Entry 1SUZ (X-ray diffraction, 1.80 A resolution); this record covers chains C and A of the 4 polymer chains in the assembly.

== Chain C ==
Molecule: 11-nt DNA strand
Sequence (11 nucleotides; row label = number of the first residue in the row):
     1 CAAGATATCT T
Disordered / not traced: 1
Bound ions: Mg2+: DA7 (shared with Asp74(A), Asp90(A) of chain A); Na+: DT8 (shared with Thr106(A) of chain A)

== Chain A ==
Name: Type II restriction enzyme EcoRV
Organism: Escherichia coli
Notes: EC 3.1.21.4
Reference sequence: P04390 (T2E5_ECOLI); residues 2-245 here correspond to UniProt positions 1-244 (UniProt number = residue number - 1)
Amino-acid sequence (244 residues; numbered 2 to 245; the number before each row is that of its first residue):
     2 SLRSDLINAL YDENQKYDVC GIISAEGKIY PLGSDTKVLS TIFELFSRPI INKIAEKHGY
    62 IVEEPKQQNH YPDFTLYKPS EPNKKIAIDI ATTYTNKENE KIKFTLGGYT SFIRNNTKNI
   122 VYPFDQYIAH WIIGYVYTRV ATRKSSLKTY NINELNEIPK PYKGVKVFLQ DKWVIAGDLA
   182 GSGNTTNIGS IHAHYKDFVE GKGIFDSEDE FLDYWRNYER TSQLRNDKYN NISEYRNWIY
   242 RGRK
Disordered / not traced: 144
Construct notes: engineered mutation Ala92 (Lys91 in P04390)
Bound ions: Mg2+: Asp74, Asp90 (shared with DA7(C) of chain C); Na+: Thr106 (shared with DT8(C) of chain C)

== How chain C and chain A interact ==
Residue-residue contacts (32; chain C residue first):
  DG4(C) with Asn70(A), base contact
  DA5(C) with Asn70(A), base contact; Thr111(A), hydrogen bond to the phosphate; Ser112(A), phosphate contact; Lys119(A), salt bridge to the phosphate; Asn120(A), sugar contact; Arg221(A), salt bridge to the phosphate
  DT6(C) with Asn70(A), sugar contact; Gly109(A), hydrogen bond to the phosphate; Ser112(A), phosphate contact; Thr186(A), base contact; Asn188(A), phosphate contact
  DA7(C) with Ser41(A), hydrogen bond to the phosphate; Glu45(A), sugar contact; Asp90(A), phosphate contact; Thr106(A), sugar contact; Thr186(A), base contact
  DT8(C) with Thr37(A), sugar contact; Ser41(A), hydrogen bond to the phosphate; Ala92(A), phosphate contact; Thr93(A), hydrogen bond to the phosphate; Thr106(A), base contact; Ser183(A), base contact; Thr186(A), hydrogen bond to the base; Asn188(A), base contact
  DC9(C) with Thr37(A), hydrogen bond to the phosphate; Thr93(A), phosphate contact; Thr94(A), hydrogen bond to the phosphate; Tyr95(A), phosphate contact; Gly182(A), hydrogen bond to the base; Ser183(A), base contact
  DT10(C) with Tyr95(A), hydrogen bond to the phosphate
Other interface residues (no listed pair), chain A (28 interface residues in all): His71, Tyr72, Asp74, Ile91, Lys104, Gly108, Phe113, Tyr138

== Summary ==
Chain C and chain A form an interface of 7 and 28 residues respectively, with 10 hydrogen bonds and 2 salt
bridges. Polar contacts include DT8(C)-Thr186(A), DC9(C)-Gly182(A) and DA5(C)-Thr111(A). Asp74(A), Asp90(A)
and DA7(C) form the Mg2+ site.
Chain C is an 11-nt DNA strand and chain A is Type II restriction enzyme EcoRV (Escherichia coli); the
structure, The structure of K92A EcoRV bound to cognate DNA and Mg2+, was determined by X-ray diffraction
together with 1STX, 1SX5 and 1SX8 from the same study.
